4AG8 - chain A; structure by X-ray diffraction, 1.95 A resolution.

[Chain A]
Protein: Vascular endothelial growth factor receptor 2
Source organism: Homo sapiens
Notes: EC 2.7.10.1; fragment: kinase domain, residues 806-940, 990-1171
UniProt: P35968 (VGFR2_HUMAN); residue numbers follow UniProt; this construct covers 806-939, 990-1171
Chain sequence (316 residues; each row starts with the number of its first residue; note: 50 numbers in that range are skipped by the numbering (no residue carries them; nothing is unmodelled there)):
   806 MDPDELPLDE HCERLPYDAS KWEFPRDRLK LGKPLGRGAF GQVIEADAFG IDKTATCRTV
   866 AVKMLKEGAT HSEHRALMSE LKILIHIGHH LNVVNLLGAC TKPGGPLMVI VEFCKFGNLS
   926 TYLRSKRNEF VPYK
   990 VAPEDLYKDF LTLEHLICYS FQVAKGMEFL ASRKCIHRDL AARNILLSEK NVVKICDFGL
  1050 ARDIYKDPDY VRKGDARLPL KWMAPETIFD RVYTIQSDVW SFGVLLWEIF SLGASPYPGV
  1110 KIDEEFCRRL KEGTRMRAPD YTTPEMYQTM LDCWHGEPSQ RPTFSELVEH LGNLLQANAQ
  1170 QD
Unresolved in the structure: 806-815, 939, 990-995, 1169-1171
Differences from the reference sequence: engineered mutation Val990 (Glu in P35968)
Ligand contacts: axitinib (AXI): Leu840, Val848, Ala866, Val867, Lys868, Glu885, Leu889, Val899, Val914, Val916, Glu917, Phe918, Cys919, Lys920, Phe921, Gly922, Leu1035, Cys1045, Asp1046, Phe1047
Swiss-Prot annotation at these positions:
  - binding site (ATP): Leu840 to Val848, Lys868
  - natural variant: Val848 (V848E: Strongly reduced autophosphorylation and kinase activity), Gly873 (G873R: In a colorectal cancer sample), Pro1147 (P1147S: In HCI)
  - mutagenesis: Lys868 (K868M: Loss of enzyme activity), Tyr996 (Y996F: Strongly reduced autophosphorylation. Reduces phosphorylation of PLCG1), Cys1045 (C1045A: Significantly higher kinase activity), Tyr1054 (Y1054F: Strongly reduced autophosphorylation. Abolishes phosphorylation of downstream signaling proteins; when associated with F-1059), Tyr1059 (Y1059F: Strongly reduced autophosphorylation. Abolishes phosphorylation of downstream signaling proteins; when associated with F-1054)
  - active site: Asp1028 (Proton acceptor)
  - modified residue (Phosphotyrosine): Tyr996, Tyr1054, Tyr1059

[Summary]
Bound to chain A: axitinib. From UniProt: 10 ATP-binding residues, 5 mutagenesis sites and active-site residue
Asp1028.
Chain A is Vascular endothelial growth factor receptor 2 (Homo sapiens); the structure, CRYSTAL STRUCTURE OF
THE VEGFR2 KINASE DOMAIN IN COMPLEX WITH AXITINIB (AG-013736) (N-Methyl-2-(3-((E)-2-pyridin-2-yl-vinyl)-1H-
indazol-6-ylsulfanyl)-benzamide), was determined by X-ray diffraction together with 4AGC, 4AGD, 4ASD and 4ASE
from the same study.
